4GI6 - chain A; structure by X-ray diffraction, 2.15 A resolution.

[Chain A]
Name: Sucrose isomerase
Notes: EC 5.4.11.99; fragment: MUTB fragment
UniProtKB: Q2PS28 (Q2PS28_9PSED); residues 1-557 here correspond to UniProt positions 28-584 (UniProt number = residue number + 27)
Sequence (557 residues; numbered 1 to 557; the number before each row is that of its first residue):
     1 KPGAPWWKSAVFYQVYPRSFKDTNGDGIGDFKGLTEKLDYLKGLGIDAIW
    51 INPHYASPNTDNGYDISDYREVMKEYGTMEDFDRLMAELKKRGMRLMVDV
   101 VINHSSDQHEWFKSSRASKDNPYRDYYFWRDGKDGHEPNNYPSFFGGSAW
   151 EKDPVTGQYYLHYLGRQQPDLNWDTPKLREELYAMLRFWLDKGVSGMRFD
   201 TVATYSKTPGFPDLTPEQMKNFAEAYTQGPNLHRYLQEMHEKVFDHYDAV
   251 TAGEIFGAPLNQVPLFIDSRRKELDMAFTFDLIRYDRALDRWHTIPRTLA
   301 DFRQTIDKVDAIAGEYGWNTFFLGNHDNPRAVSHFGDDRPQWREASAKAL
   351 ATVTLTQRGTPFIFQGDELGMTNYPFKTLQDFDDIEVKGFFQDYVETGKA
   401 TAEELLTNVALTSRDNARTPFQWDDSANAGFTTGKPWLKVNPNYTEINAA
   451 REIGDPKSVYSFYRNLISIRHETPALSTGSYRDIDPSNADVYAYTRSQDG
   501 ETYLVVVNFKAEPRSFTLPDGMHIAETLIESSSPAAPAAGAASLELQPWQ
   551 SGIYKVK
Disordered / not traced: 1
Differences from the reference sequence: engineered mutation L164 (Phe191 in Q2PS28)
Bound ions: Ca2+: D22, N24, D26, I28, D30
Small-molecule neighbours: alpha-D-glucopyranose (GLC): F144, F145, L164, T201, E254, F256, R284, D327, E386, R414

[Summary]
Bound to chain A: alpha-D-glucopyranose. The Ca2+ site is built by D22, N24, D26, I28 and D30.
Chain A is Sucrose isomerase; the structure, Crystal structure of the MUTB F164L mutant in complex with
glucose, was determined by X-ray diffraction together with 4GI8, 4GI9, 4GIA, 4GIN and 4H2C from the same
study.
